Entry 7MR4 (electron microscopy, 4.50 A resolution (low resolution: residue-level contacts below are approximate; hydrogen-bond / salt-bridge calls are withheld)); this record covers chains B and X of the 5 polymer chains in the assembly.

== Chain B ==
Protein: RecBCD enzyme subunit RecB
Organism: Escherichia coli (strain K12)
Notes: EC 3.1.11.5
UniProt: P08394 (RECB_ECOLI); residues 1-1180 here = UniProt positions 1-1180
Chain sequence (1180 residues; row label = number of the first residue in the row):
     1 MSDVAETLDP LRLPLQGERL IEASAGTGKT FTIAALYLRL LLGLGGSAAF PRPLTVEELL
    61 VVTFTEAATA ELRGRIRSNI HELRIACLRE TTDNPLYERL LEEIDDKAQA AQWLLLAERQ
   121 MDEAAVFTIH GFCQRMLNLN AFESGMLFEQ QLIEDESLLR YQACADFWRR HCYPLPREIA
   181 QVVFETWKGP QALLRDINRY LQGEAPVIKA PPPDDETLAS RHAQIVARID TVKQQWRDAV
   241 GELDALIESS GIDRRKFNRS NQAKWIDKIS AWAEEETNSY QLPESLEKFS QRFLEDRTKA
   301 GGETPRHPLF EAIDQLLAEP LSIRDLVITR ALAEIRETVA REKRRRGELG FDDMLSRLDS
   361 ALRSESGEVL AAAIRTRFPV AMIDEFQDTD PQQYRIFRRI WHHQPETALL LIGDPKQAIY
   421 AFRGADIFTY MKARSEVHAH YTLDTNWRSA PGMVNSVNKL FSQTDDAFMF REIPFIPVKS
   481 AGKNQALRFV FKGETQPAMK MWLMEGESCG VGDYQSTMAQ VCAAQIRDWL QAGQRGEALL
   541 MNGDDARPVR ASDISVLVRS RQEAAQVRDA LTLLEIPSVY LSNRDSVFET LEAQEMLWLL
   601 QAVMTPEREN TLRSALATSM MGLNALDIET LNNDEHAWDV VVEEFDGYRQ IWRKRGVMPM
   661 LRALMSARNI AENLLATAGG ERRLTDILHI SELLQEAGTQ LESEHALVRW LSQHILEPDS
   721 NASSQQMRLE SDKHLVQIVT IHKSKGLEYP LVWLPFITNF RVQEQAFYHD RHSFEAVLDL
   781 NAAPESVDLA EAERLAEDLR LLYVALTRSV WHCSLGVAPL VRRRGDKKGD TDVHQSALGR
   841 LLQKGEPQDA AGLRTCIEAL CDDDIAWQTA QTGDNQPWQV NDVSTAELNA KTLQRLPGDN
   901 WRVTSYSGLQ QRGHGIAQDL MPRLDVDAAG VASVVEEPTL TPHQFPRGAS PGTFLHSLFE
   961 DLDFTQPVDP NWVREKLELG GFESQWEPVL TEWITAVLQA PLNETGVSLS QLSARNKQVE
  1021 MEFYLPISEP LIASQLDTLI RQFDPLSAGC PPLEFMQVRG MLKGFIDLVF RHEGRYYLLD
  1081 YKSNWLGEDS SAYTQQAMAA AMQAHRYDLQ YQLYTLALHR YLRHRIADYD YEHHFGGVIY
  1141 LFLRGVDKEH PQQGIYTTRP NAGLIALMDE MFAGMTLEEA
Disordered / not traced: 1-4, 290-303, 870-1180
Curated features (UniProtKB/Swiss-Prot):
  - DNA-binding region: Ile252 to Arg254, Val511, Gly512, Ser560, Arg561, Arg761
  - active site: Asp1080 (For nuclease activity)
  - binding site (ATP): Ala23 to Thr30, Trp447
  - binding site (Mg(2+)): His956, Asp1067, Asp1080, Tyr1081
  - mutagenesis: Lys29 (K29Q: Subunit loses ATPase and 3'-5' helicase activity, holoenzyme has 3-5 fold less helicase activity, 20-fold less processivity), Tyr803 (Y803H: Large decrease in recombination, loss of Chi hotspot activity, decreased RecB helicase rate, retains nuclease activity but not Chi-sequence specificity, does not load RecA), Val804 (V804E: Large decrease in recombination, loss of Chi hotspot activity, decreased RecB helicase rate, retains nuclease activity but not Chi-sequence specificity, does not load RecA), Thr807 (T807I: In recB-2109; absence of nuclease modification at Chi sites), Asp1067 (D1067A: Subunit loses nuclease activity), Asp1080 (D1080A: Loss of holoenzyme nuclease activity, retains full helicase activity, does not act at Chi, no loading of RecA on ssDNA and no recombinational repair)

== Chain X ==
Molecule: 60-nt DNA strand
Sequence (60 nucleotides; row label = number of the first residue in the row):
     9 CTGGAGCATA AGATCCTAGT TTCATCCTTT AGGCTACTGC AGCTAGCTCA GGAGCCATGG
Disordered / not traced: 26-68

== How chain B and chain X interact ==
Contacting residue pairs (6):
  Ile252(B) with DC24(X); DT25(X)
  Asp253(B) with DT25(X)
  Arg254(B) with DC24(X); DT25(X)
  Arg824(B) with DA18(X)
Interface residues without a listed pair, chain B (5 interface residues in all): Phe257
Interface residues without a listed pair, chain X (5 interface residues in all): DA16, DT17

== Summary ==
Chain B and chain X each contribute 5 residues to their interface. Curated annotation (UniProt) lists a
DNA-binding region, active-site residue Asp1080(B), 9 ATP-binding residues and 4 Mg2+-binding residues on
chain B.
Chain B is RecBCD enzyme subunit RecB (Escherichia coli (strain K12)) and chain X is a 60-nt DNA strand; the
structure, Cryo-EM structure of RecBCD-DNA complex with undocked RecBNuc and flexible RecD, was determined by
electron microscopy, deposited together with 7MR0, 7MR1, 7MR2 and 7MR3.
